5E17 - chains D and F of the 9 polymer chains in the assembly; structure by X-ray diffraction, 3.20 A resolution.

# Chain D
Protein: DNA-directed RNA polymerase subunit beta'
Organism: Thermus thermophilus (strain HB8 / ATCC 27634 / DSM 579)
Notes: EC 2.7.7.6
UniProt: Q8RQE8 (RPOC_THET8); residue numbers follow UniProt; this construct covers 1-1524
Amino-acid sequence (1524 residues; each row starts with the number of its first residue):
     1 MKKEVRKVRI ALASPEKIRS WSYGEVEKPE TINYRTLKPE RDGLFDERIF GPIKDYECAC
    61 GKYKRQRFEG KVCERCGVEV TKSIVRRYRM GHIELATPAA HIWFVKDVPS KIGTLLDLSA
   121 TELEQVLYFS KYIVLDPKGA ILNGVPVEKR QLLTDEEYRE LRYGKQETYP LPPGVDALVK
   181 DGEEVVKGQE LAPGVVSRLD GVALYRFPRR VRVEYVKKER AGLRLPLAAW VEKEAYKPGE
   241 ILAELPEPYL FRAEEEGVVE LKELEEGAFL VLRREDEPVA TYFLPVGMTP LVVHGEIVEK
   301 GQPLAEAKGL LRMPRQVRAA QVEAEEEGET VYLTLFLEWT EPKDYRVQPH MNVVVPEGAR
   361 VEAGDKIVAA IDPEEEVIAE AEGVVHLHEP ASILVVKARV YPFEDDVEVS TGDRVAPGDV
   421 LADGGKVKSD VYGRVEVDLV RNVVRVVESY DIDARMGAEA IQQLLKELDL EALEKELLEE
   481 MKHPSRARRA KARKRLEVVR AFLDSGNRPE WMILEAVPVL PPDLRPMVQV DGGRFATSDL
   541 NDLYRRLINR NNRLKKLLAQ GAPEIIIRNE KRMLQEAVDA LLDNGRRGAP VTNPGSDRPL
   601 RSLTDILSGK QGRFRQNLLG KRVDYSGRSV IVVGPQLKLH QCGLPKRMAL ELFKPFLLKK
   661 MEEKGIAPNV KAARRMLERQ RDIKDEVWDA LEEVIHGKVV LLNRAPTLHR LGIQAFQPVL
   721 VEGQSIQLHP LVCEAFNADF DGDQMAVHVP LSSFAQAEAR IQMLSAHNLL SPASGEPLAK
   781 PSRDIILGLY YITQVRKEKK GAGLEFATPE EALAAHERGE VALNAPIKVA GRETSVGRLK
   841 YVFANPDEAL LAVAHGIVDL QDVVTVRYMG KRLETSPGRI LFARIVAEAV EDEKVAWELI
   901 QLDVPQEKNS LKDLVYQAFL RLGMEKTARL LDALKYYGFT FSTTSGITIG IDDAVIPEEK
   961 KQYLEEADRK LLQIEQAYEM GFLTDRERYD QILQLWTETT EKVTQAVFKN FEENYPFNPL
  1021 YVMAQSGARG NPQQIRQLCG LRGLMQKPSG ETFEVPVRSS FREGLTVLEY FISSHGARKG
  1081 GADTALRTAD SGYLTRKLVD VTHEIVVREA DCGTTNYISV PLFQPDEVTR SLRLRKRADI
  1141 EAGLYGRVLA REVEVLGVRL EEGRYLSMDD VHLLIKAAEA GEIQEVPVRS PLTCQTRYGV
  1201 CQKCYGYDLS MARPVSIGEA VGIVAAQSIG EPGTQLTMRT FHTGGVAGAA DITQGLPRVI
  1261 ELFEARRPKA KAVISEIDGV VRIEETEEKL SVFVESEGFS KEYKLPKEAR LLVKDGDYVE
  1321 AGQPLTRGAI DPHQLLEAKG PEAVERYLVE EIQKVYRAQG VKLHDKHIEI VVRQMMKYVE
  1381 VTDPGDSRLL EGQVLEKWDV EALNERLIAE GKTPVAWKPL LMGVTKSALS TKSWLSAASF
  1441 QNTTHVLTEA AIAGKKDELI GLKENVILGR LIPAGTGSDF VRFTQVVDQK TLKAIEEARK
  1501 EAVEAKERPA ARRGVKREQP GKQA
Disordered / not traced: 1-2, 1238-1251, 1503-1524
Metal / ion sites: Zn2+ site 1: Cys58, Cys60, Cys73, Cys76; Mg2+ site 1: Asp739, Asp741, Asp743 (shared with 1 residue of chain I); Mg2+ site 2 near Lys840 (its only coordinating residue here); Zn2+ site 2: Cys1112, Cys1194, Cys1201, Cys1204

# Chain F
Protein: RNA polymerase sigma factor SigA
Organism: Thermus thermophilus (strain HB8 / ATCC 27634 / DSM 579)
UniProt: Q5SKW1 (Q5SKW1_THET8); residues 1-423 here = UniProt positions 1-423
Amino-acid sequence (443 residues; numbered -19 to 423; the number before each row is that of its first residue; numbers below 1 keep their minus sign (Met-19 is residue -19)):
   -19 MGSSHHHHHH SSGLVPRGSH MKKSKRKNAQ AQEAQETEVL VQEEAEELPE FPEGEPDPDL
    41 EDPDLTLEDD LLDLPEEGEG LDLEEEEEDL PIPKISTSDP VRQYLHEIGQ VPLLTLEEEV
   101 ELARKVEEGM EAIKKLSEIT GLDPDLIREV VRAKILGSAR VRHIPGLKET LDPKTVEEID
   161 QKLKSLPKEH KRYLHIAREG EAARQHLIEA NLRLVVSIAK KYTGRGLSFL DLIQEGNQGL
   221 IRAVEKFEYK RRFKFSTYAT WWIRQAINRA IADQARTIRI PVHMVETINK LSRTARQLQQ
   281 ELGREPTYEE IAEAMGPGWD AKRVEETLKI AQEPVSLETP IGDEKDSFYG DFIPDEHLPS
   341 PVDAATQSLL SEELEKALSK LSEREAMVLK LRKGLIDGRE HTLEEVGAFF GVTRERIRQI
   401 ENKALRKLKY HESRTRKLRD FLD
Disordered / not traced: -19 to 77, 320-328
Differences from the reference sequence: initiating methionine (-19); expression tag (-18 to 0)
Metal / ion sites: Mg2+: Ala292, Gly296

# How chain D and chain F interact
Contacting residue pairs (129; chain D residue first):
  Glu30(D) with Arg259(F)
  Thr31(D) with Thr257(F), hydrogen bond (side chain-backbone); Ile258(F)
  Ile32(D) with Ile258(F)
  Tyr34(D) with Ile258(F), hydrophobic; Arg259(F); Pro261(F); Met264(F); Ile310(F), hydrophobic
  Ile53(D) with His337(F)
  Arg65(D) with Gly378(F), hydrogen bond (side chain-backbone); Glu380(F), salt bridge
  Arg67(D) with Asp377(F), salt bridge; Arg379(F)
  Ser83(D) with His337(F), hydrogen bond
  Tyr128(D) with Gln83(F)
  Phe129(D) with Gln83(F); Glu87(F)
  Ser130(D) with Gln83(F)
  Glu156(D) with Gln90(F)
  Arg159(D) with Gln90(F)
  Arg206(D) with Glu101(F), salt bridge
  Phe207(D) with Glu97(F); Glu98(F); Glu101(F)
  Arg209(D) with Glu97(F), salt bridge
  Pro349(D) with Glu97(F)
  His350(D) with Arg232(F), hydrogen bond
  Asn352(D) with Arg104(F)
  Ile371(D) with Tyr229(F), hydrophobic; Lys230(F); Arg232(F)
  Asp372(D) with Arg232(F), salt bridge
  Ala391(D) with Glu97(F)
  Asp406(D) with Lys171(F), salt bridge
  Val407(D) with Lys171(F), hydrogen bond (backbone-side chain); His175(F)
  Glu408(D) with Lys164(F); Lys171(F), salt bridge
  Val409(D) with Lys164(F); His175(F)
  Ser410(D) with Lys164(F); His175(F); Arg178(F)
  Thr411(D) with Ile135(F); Arg178(F), hydrogen bond (backbone-side chain)
  Gly412(D) with Lys134(F)
  Asp413(D) with Lys164(F), salt bridge; Arg178(F), salt bridge
  Arg434(D) with Ile135(F), hydrogen bond (side chain-backbone)
  Val437(D) with His175(F)
  Leu439(D) with Arg172(F)
  Pro526(D) with Leu317(F)
  Val530(D) with Tyr329(F)
  Gly533(D) with Lys309(F), hydrogen bond (backbone-side chain)
  Arg534(D) with Gln312(F), hydrogen bond; Glu313(F), hydrogen bond (side chain-backbone)
  Phe535(D) with Pro314(F); Val315(F), hydrogen bond (backbone-backbone)
  Ala536(D) with Val315(F); Leu317(F), hydrophobic
  Thr537(D) with Val315(F), hydrogen bond (backbone-backbone); Ser316(F); Leu317(F), hydrogen bond (backbone-backbone)
  Ser538(D) with Leu317(F); Glu318(F), hydrogen bond
  Asp539(D) with Ser316(F), hydrogen bond; Glu318(F)
  Asp542(D) with Thr257(F), hydrogen bond
  Arg545(D) with Gln254(F), hydrogen bond (side chain-backbone); Arg256(F); Thr257(F), hydrogen bond
  Asn549(D) with Gln254(F)
  Arg550(D) with Asp211(F), salt bridge
  Arg553(D) with Asp211(F), salt bridge; Gln214(F); Glu215(F), salt bridge
  Lys555(D) with Arg142(F), hydrogen bond (backbone-side chain)
  Lys556(D) with Gln218(F), hydrogen bond
  Leu557(D) with Gln214(F); Gln218(F); Ile221(F), hydrophobic
  Leu558(D) with Arg142(F)
  Ala559(D) with Glu129(F); Arg142(F); Ile144(F)
  Gln560(D) with Arg132(F); Arg184(F), hydrogen bond (backbone-side chain); Arg222(F)
  Gly561(D) with Arg132(F); Arg140(F); Arg184(F); Gln185(F)
  Ala562(D) with Arg140(F), hydrogen bond (backbone-side chain)
  Pro563(D) with Arg140(F); Gln185(F); Ile188(F), hydrophobic
  Glu564(D) with Arg140(F), salt bridge
  Ile565(D) with Glu87(F); Ile88(F), hydrophobic; Glu189(F); Leu192(F), hydrophobic
  Ile566(D) with Leu192(F), hydrophobic; Gln214(F), hydrogen bond (backbone-side chain); Asn217(F)
  Arg568(D) with Glu87(F), salt bridge
  Asn569(D) with Tyr84(F); Gln214(F), hydrogen bond
  Glu570(D) with Gln214(F), hydrogen bond
  Arg572(D) with Pro80(F), hydrogen bond (side chain-backbone); Gln83(F); Tyr84(F); Glu87(F), salt bridge
  Met573(D) with Leu210(F), hydrophobic; Asp211(F); Gln214(F)
  Glu576(D) with Pro80(F)
  Arg598(D) with Ser316(F), hydrogen bond; Glu318(F); Thr319(F)
  Arg601(D) with Glu318(F)
  Asn669(D) with Asp420(F)
  Lys671(D) with Asp420(F), hydrogen bond (side chain-backbone); Phe421(F); Asp423(F), salt bridge
  Ala672(D) with Asp420(F)
  Arg674(D) with Val342(F); Thr346(F)
  Arg675(D) with Asp420(F), salt bridge
Interface residues without a listed pair, chain D (82 interface residues in all): Arg35, Ile84, Glu375, Met527, Val528, Gly532, Ile567, Arg587, Pro594, Val670
Interface residues without a listed pair, chain F (85 interface residues in all): Ser78, Val91, Leu96, Val100, Leu136, Pro145, Leu166, Lys168, Leu174, Ile176, Glu179, Gly206, Ser208, Ala255, Ile260, Ile333, Leu338, Leu349, Gly374

# Summary
82 residues of chain D face 85 of chain F across their interface; the contacts include 28 hydrogen bonds and
17 salt bridges. Polar contacts include Arg65(D)-Glu380(F), Arg67(D)-Asp377(F) and Arg206(D)-Glu101(F). The
Zn2+ site 1 is built by Cys58(D), Cys60(D), Cys73(D) and Cys76(D).
Chain D is DNA-directed RNA polymerase subunit beta' and chain F is RNA polymerase sigma factor SigA, both
from Thermus thermophilus (strain HB8 / ATCC 27634 / DSM 579); the structure, T. thermophilus transcription
initiation complex having a RRR discriminator sequence and a nontemplate-strand length corresponding to ...,
was determined by X-ray diffraction (same publication as 5E18).
